6HIW - chains CQ and CA of the 63 polymer chains in the assembly; structure by electron microscopy, 3.37 A resolution.

# Chain CQ
Protein: uS17m
Organism: Trypanosoma brucei brucei
UniProtKB: Q38DP8 (Q38DP8_TRYB2); residue numbers follow UniProt; this construct covers 1-307
Amino-acid sequence (307 residues; numbered 1 to 307; the number before each row is that of its first residue):
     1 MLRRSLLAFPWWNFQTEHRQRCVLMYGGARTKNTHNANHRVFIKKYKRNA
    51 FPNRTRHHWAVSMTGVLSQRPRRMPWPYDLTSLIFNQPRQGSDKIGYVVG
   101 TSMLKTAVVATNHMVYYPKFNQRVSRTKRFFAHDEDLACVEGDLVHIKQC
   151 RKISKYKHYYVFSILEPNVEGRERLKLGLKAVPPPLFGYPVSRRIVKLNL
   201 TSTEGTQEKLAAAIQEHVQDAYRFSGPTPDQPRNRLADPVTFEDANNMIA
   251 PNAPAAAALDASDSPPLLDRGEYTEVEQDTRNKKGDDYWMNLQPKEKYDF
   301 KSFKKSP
Disordered / not traced: 1-9, 200-307
Construct notes: conflict Ala138 (Val in Q38DP8)

# Chain CA
Molecule: 9S rRNA
Organism: Trypanosoma brucei brucei
Sequence (621 nucleotides; numbered 1 to 621; the number before each row is that of its first residue):
     1 UAAAUUAUGGUCAAUUGUUAGUAUUCAUAUUAAUUUUUUUAAAUGUUUUA
    51 UCAUUUUAUAAAGGUUUAUUUUUGAAAGAUUUUUUGUAUAAAAUUUUAGG
   101 AAUAGUUAAUAAUAAUUUAUAAUUUUGAUUAGAUUGUUUUGUUAAUGCUA
   151 UUAGAUGGGUGUGGAAAAAUAAAAAAAAUAAUUAAUAUAUAUCAAUAAUA
   201 AAUUAAAUUAAUCUAUUAGUCAGAAAUGGAUGCCAGCCGUUGCGGUAAUU
   251 UCUAUGCUUUUAAAUAUUAUACAAUUAUCAUAUUAAAUUGUUAAGUGUUG
   301 AUUUAACCAAUAAAAAUAUAAAUAAUUUUUAUUUGUUUUUAAACACCAUU
   351 AGGUAUAUGCAAAUAUAAAAUUAUAGUAAUUAUAAAUUAUAUUAUAUUAU
   401 AUUUAUUCAUAUAAUUAAUAGGAUAAUAUUUGUAGUUUUUGAUACCAUGA
   451 UAAGGAUUAUAAAUUGAAAGUGUUAAUAUCAUAAUCAAAAUUUAUUAUUU
   501 AUAUUAAAUAUGUAUGUGUAGAUAAAAUAAGAAAUUAAAAAGGUAUUGUU
   551 GCCCACCAAUUUUUAUAAUAAAAAUAACGUGCAGUAAUUAAUAUAUUUAU
   601 AAAAAUAUAUUUUUUUUUUUU
Construct notes: conflict U298 (C2839 in 343546), U473 (G3014 in 343546); insertion (614-621)
Ion coordination: Mg2+ site 1 near A27 (its only coordinating residue here); Mg2+ site 2: A60, A61, A155; Mg2+ site 3 near U65 (its only coordinating residue here); Mg2+ site 4 near A68 (its only coordinating residue here); Mg2+ site 5 near A76 (its only coordinating residue here); Mg2+ site 6: A224, A225; Mg2+ site 7 near U231 (its only coordinating residue here); Mg2+ site 8: U281, A367; Mg2+ site 9 near U339 (its only coordinating residue here); Mg2+ site 10 near A385 (its only coordinating residue here); Mg2+ site 11: A386, U387; Mg2+ site 12 near A541 (its only coordinating residue here); 5 more Mg2+ sites not listed
Ligand contacts:
  - spermidine (SPD), molecule 1: A27, U28, G239, A266, U267, U268
  - spermidine (SPD), molecule 2: A218, U259, U261, A262, A263, A264
  - spermidine (SPD), molecule 3: U398, A399, U457, U458, A459
  - spermidine (SPD), molecule 4: A452, A453, G454, G466, A467, A468, A469, G470
  - spermine (SPM): U66, U67, U95, U96, U97, U125, U126, G127, A128, U129

# How chain CQ and chain CA interact
Pairs across the interface (160; chain CQ residue first):
  Pro10(CQ) with U196(CA), base contact
  Trp11(CQ) with G141(CA), phosphate contact
  Phe14(CQ) with A32(CA), phosphate contact
  Gln15(CQ) with A32(CA), hydrogen bond to the phosphate
  Thr16(CQ) with A262(CA), base contact
  His18(CQ) with U196(CA), stacking on the base
  Arg19(CQ) with U199(CA), sugar contact; A200(CA), salt bridge to the phosphate; A262(CA), base contact
  Arg21(CQ) with A195(CA), phosphate contact; U196(CA), salt bridge to the phosphate; A197(CA), salt bridge to the phosphate
  Cys22(CQ) with A195(CA), base contact
  Thr31(CQ) with U140(CA), hydrogen bond to the phosphate; G141(CA), phosphate contact
  Lys32(CQ) with U140(CA), sugar contact
  Asn33(CQ) with A32(CA), hydrogen bond to the phosphate; A33(CA), phosphate contact; U140(CA), sugar contact; G141(CA), sugar contact
  Thr34(CQ) with U140(CA), hydrogen bond to the sugar; A150(CA), hydrogen bond to the sugar; U151(CA), sugar contact
  His35(CQ) with A33(CA), hydrogen bond to the phosphate; U34(CA), phosphate contact; A150(CA), hydrogen bond to the sugar
  Asn36(CQ) with U140(CA), base contact; G141(CA), sugar contact; U149(CA), sugar contact; A150(CA), sugar contact; A269(CA), sugar contact
  Ala37(CQ) with U268(CA), base contact; A269(CA), sugar contact
  Asn38(CQ) with U268(CA), sugar contact
  His39(CQ) with U267(CA), hydrogen bond to the sugar; U268(CA), salt bridge to the phosphate
  Arg40(CQ) with A150(CA), salt bridge to the phosphate
  Lys44(CQ) with G376(CA), base contact; U564(CA), phosphate contact; A565(CA), salt bridge to the phosphate
  Lys45(CQ) with A133(CA), salt bridge to the phosphate
  Tyr46(CQ) with G132(CA), sugar contact; A565(CA), phosphate contact
  Lys47(CQ) with U564(CA), sugar contact; A565(CA), salt bridge to the phosphate
  Arg48(CQ) with A98(CA), base contact; G99(CA), hydrogen bond to the base; A375(CA), hydrogen bond to the sugar; G376(CA), salt bridge to the phosphate; A565(CA), hydrogen bond to the phosphate
  Asn49(CQ) with A565(CA), phosphate contact; U566(CA), hydrogen bond to the phosphate
  Phe51(CQ) with G132(CA), sugar contact
  Pro52(CQ) with A131(CA), hydrogen bond to the sugar
  Asn53(CQ) with U130(CA), hydrogen bond to the base; A131(CA), hydrogen bond to the base
  Arg54(CQ) with A101(CA), hydrogen bond to the phosphate; A102(CA), salt bridge to the phosphate
  Thr55(CQ) with G100(CA), sugar contact; A128(CA), base contact; U129(CA), base contact
  Arg56(CQ) with U97(CA), salt bridge to the phosphate; A98(CA), hydrogen bond to the phosphate; G99(CA), salt bridge to the phosphate; G100(CA), base contact
  His57(CQ) with U97(CA), hydrogen bond to the sugar; A98(CA), sugar contact; G99(CA), phosphate contact
  His58(CQ) with U97(CA), base contact; A98(CA), phosphate contact; G132(CA), hydrogen bond to the sugar; A133(CA), sugar contact
  Trp59(CQ) with A98(CA), hydrogen bond to the phosphate
  Ala60(CQ) with A98(CA), hydrogen bond to the phosphate
  Ser62(CQ) with U96(CA), sugar contact; U97(CA), hydrogen bond to the sugar; G132(CA), hydrogen bond to the base
  Met63(CQ) with U66(CA), base contact; U96(CA), hydrogen bond to the sugar
  Thr64(CQ) with U66(CA), base contact; U134(CA), sugar contact; G136(CA), phosphate contact
  Gly65(CQ) with U66(CA), base contact; U137(CA), phosphate contact
  Val66(CQ) with A68(CA), base contact; U94(CA), sugar contact; U95(CA), sugar contact; G136(CA), phosphate contact; U137(CA), hydrogen bond to the phosphate
  Leu67(CQ) with U94(CA), base contact
  Ser68(CQ) with U137(CA), hydrogen bond to the phosphate; U151(CA), base contact
  Gln69(CQ) with U95(CA), sugar contact; U96(CA), sugar contact
  Arg70(CQ) with C148(CA), phosphate contact; U149(CA), salt bridge to the phosphate; A150(CA), salt bridge to the phosphate
  Pro71(CQ) with C148(CA), phosphate contact
  Arg72(CQ) with U149(CA), base contact
  Arg73(CQ) with U94(CA), hydrogen bond to the sugar; U95(CA), salt bridge to the phosphate; U96(CA), salt bridge to the phosphate
  Pro75(CQ) with A93(CA), sugar contact; U94(CA), sugar contact
  Arg89(CQ) with A90(CA), hydrogen bond to the base; A91(CA), base contact
  Gln90(CQ) with A91(CA), base contact; A92(CA), sugar contact
  Gly91(CQ) with A92(CA), sugar contact
  Lys94(CQ) with A92(CA), sugar contact
  Ser102(CQ) with U120(CA), sugar contact; A121(CA), sugar contact
  Met103(CQ) with U107(CA), sugar contact; A108(CA), sugar contact; A121(CA), sugar contact
  Leu104(CQ) with A108(CA), hydrogen bond to the sugar; A109(CA), sugar contact
  Lys105(CQ) with A109(CA), phosphate contact; U110(CA), phosphate contact
  Thr106(CQ) with A108(CA), hydrogen bond to the sugar
  His113(CQ) with A93(CA), sugar contact; U94(CA), salt bridge to the phosphate
  Pro118(CQ) with U146(CA), hydrogen bond to the sugar
  Lys119(CQ) with U146(CA), hydrogen bond to the sugar; G147(CA), phosphate contact; C148(CA), salt bridge to the phosphate
  Arg126(CQ) with U94(CA), salt bridge to the phosphate; U95(CA), salt bridge to the phosphate
  Thr127(CQ) with U126(CA), base contact
  Lys128(CQ) with U67(CA), hydrogen bond to the base; A93(CA), phosphate contact
  Arg129(CQ) with U123(CA), salt bridge to the phosphate
  Phe130(CQ) with A92(CA), phosphate contact
  Phe131(CQ) with U107(CA), sugar contact; A122(CA), phosphate contact
  Gln149(CQ) with A91(CA), hydrogen bond to the sugar; A92(CA), sugar contact
  Lys152(CQ) with A90(CA), phosphate contact; A91(CA), salt bridge to the phosphate
  Ile153(CQ) with A109(CA), phosphate contact
  Ser154(CQ) with A108(CA), hydrogen bond to the phosphate; A109(CA), phosphate contact
  Lys155(CQ) with U107(CA), salt bridge to the phosphate; A108(CA), hydrogen bond to the phosphate
  Tyr156(CQ) with U107(CA), sugar contact; A108(CA), hydrogen bond to the phosphate
  Lys157(CQ) with A108(CA), phosphate contact; A109(CA), salt bridge to the phosphate
  His158(CQ) with A91(CA), salt bridge to the phosphate; A92(CA), salt bridge to the phosphate
  Tyr159(CQ) with A92(CA), sugar contact
  Phe187(CQ) with U330(CA), sugar contact
  Gly188(CQ) with U330(CA), hydrogen bond to the base
  Tyr189(CQ) with U124(CA), stacking on the base; U125(CA), hydrogen bond to the phosphate
  Pro190(CQ) with U125(CA), sugar contact; U330(CA), base contact
  Ser192(CQ) with A101(CA), hydrogen bond to the phosphate
  Arg193(CQ) with A102(CA), salt bridge to the phosphate
  Arg194(CQ) with A361(CA), salt bridge to the phosphate
Also at the interface, not in a pair above, chain CQ (92 interface residues in all): Asn13, Gln20, Val61, Trp76, Met114, Val115, His133, Glu135, Cys150, Arg151
Also at the interface, not in a pair above, chain CA (66 interface residues in all): U31, U40, U139

# Summary
Chain CQ and chain CA form an interface of 92 and 66 residues respectively; the contacts include 40 hydrogen
bonds, 28 salt bridges and 2 aromatic stacking contacts. Among the polar pairs are Arg48(CQ)-G99(CA),
Asn53(CQ)-U130(CA) and Asn53(CQ)-A131(CA).
Here chain CQ is uS17m and chain CA is 9S rRNA, both from Trypanosoma brucei brucei. Entry 6HIW (Cryo-EM
structure of the Trypanosoma brucei mitochondrial ribosome - This entry contains the complete small
mitoribosomal ...) was determined by electron microscopy, deposited together with 6HIV, 6HIX, 6HIY and 6HIZ.
